9D9W - chains Ea and Fk of the 42 polymer chains in the assembly; structure by electron microscopy, 3.50 A resolution.

Chain Ea:
Name: Major capsid protein
Organism: Mycobacterium phage Bxb1
UniProt: Q9B0A7 (Q9B0A7_BPMB1); residues 1-397 here = UniProt positions 1-397
Amino-acid sequence (397 residues; row label = number of the first residue in the row):
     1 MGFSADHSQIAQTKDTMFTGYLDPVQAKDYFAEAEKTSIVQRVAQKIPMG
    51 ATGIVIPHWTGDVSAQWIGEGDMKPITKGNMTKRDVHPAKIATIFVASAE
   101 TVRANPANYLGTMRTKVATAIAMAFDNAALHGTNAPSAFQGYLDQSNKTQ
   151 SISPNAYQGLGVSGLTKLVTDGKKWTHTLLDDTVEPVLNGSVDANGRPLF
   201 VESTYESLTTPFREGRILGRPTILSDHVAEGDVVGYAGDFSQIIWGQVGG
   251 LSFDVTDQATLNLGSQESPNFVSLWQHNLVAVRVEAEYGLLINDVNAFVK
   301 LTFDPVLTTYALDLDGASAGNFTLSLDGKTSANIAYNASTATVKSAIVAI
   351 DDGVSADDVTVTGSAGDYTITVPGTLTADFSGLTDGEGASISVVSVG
Not modelled in the structure: 1-3

Chain Fk:
Name: Portal protein
Organism: Mycobacterium phage Bxb1
UniProt: Q9B0B0 (Q9B0B0_BPMB1); residues 1-488 here = UniProt positions 1-488
Amino-acid sequence (488 residues; each row starts with the number of its first residue):
     1 MAETESIDPEKLRDQLLDAFENKQNELKSSKAYYDAERRPDAIGLAVPLD
    51 MRKYLAHVGYPRTYVDAIAERQELEGFRIPSANGEEPESGGENDPASELW
   101 DWWQANNLDIEATLGHTDALIYGTAYITISMPDPEVDFDVDPEVPLIRVE
   151 PPTALYAEVDPRTRKVLYAIRAIYGADGNEIVSATLYLPDTTMTWLRAEG
   201 EWEAPTSTPHGLEMVPVIPISNRTRLSDLYGTSEISPELRSVTDAAAQIL
   251 MNMQGTANLMAIPQRLIFGAKPEELGINAETGQRMFDAYMARILAFEGGE
   301 GAHAEQFSAAELRNFVDALDALDRKAASYSGLPPQYLSSSSDNPASAEAI
   351 KAAESRLVKKVERKNKIFGGAWEQAMRLAYKMVKGGDIPTEYYRMETVWR
   401 DPSTPTYAAKADAAAKLFANGAGLIPRERGWVDMGYTIVEREQMRQWLEQ
   451 DQKQGLGLIGSLYGASTPEGKPGEAPVGEPPAPEPDAA
Not modelled in the structure: 1-5, 456-488

Chain Ea / chain Fk interface:
Pairs across the interface (21):
  Lys46(Ea) - Glu201(Fk)  salt bridge
  Val102(Ea) - Lys28(Fk)  hydrogen bond (backbone-side chain)
  Arg103(Ea) - Lys28(Fk)  hydrogen bond (backbone-side chain)
  Arg103(Ea) - Ala32(Fk)
  Arg103(Ea) - Glu37(Fk)  salt bridge
  Arg103(Ea) - Arg38(Fk)
  Arg103(Ea) - Pro40(Fk)
  Asn105(Ea) - Asn25(Fk)
  Asn105(Ea) - Lys28(Fk)  hydrogen bond
  Asn108(Ea) - Asn22(Fk)  hydrogen bond
  Gly111(Ea) - Asn25(Fk)
  Arg114(Ea) - Glu21(Fk)  salt bridge
  Gln247(Ea) - Glu201(Fk)  hydrogen bond
  Val248(Ea) - Trp202(Fk)  hydrogen bond (backbone-side chain)
  Gly249(Ea) - Trp202(Fk)
  Gly250(Ea) - Glu180(Fk)  hydrogen bond (backbone-side chain)
  Gly250(Ea) - Glu199(Fk)
  Leu251(Ea) - Glu199(Fk)
  Phe253(Ea) - Asn179(Fk)
  Asp254(Ea) - Asn179(Fk)
  Asn278(Ea) - Arg38(Fk)
Other interface residues (no listed pair), chain Ea (19 interface residues in all): Glu100, Ala104, Leu110, Thr115
Other interface residues (no listed pair), chain Fk (14 interface residues in all): Asp18

In short:
Chain Ea and chain Fk form an interface of 19 and 14 residues respectively; the contacts include 7 hydrogen
bonds and 3 salt bridges. Among the polar pairs are Lys46(Ea)-Glu201(Fk), Arg103(Ea)-Glu37(Fk) and
Arg114(Ea)-Glu21(Fk).
Here chain Ea is Major capsid protein and chain Fk is Portal protein, both from Mycobacterium phage Bxb1.
Entry 9D9W (Mycobacteriophage Bxb1 C1 Capsid and Portal - Composite map and model) was determined by electron
microscopy (same publication as 9D93, 9D94, 9D9L and 9D9X).
